5IE0 - chain A; structure by X-ray diffraction, 2.00 A resolution.

Chain A:
Molecule: Oxalate--CoA ligase
From: Arabidopsis thaliana
Notes: EC 6.2.1.8
UniProtKB: Q9SMT7 (4CLLA_ARATH); residues 1-514 here = UniProt positions 1-514
Sequence (514 residues; each row starts with the number of its first residue):
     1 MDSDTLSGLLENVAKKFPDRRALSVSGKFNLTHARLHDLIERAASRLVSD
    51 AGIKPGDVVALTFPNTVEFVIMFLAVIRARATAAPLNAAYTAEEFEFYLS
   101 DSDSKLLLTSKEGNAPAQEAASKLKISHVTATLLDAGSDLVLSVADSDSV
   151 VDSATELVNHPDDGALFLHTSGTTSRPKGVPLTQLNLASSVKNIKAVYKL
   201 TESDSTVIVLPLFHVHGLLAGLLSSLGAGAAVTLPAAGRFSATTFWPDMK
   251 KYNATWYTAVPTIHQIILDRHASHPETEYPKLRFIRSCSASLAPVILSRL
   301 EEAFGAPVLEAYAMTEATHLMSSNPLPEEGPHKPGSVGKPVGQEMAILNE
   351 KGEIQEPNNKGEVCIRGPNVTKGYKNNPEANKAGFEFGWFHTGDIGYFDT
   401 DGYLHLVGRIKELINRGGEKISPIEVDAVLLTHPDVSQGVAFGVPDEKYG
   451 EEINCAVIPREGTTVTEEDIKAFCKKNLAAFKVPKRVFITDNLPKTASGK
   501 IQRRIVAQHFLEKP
Unresolved in the structure: 147-155, 513-514
Small-molecule neighbours:
  - s,r meso-tartaric acid (SRT), molecule 1: Arg20, Arg21, Ser203, Asp204, Ser205, Tyr252, Asn253
  - s,r meso-tartaric acid (SRT), molecule 2: His214, Val215, His216, Cys288, Ser289, Ala313, Met314, Thr315, His319, Ser498, Lys500
Curated features (UniProtKB/Swiss-Prot):
  - binding site (ATP): Thr170 to Thr174, His214, Ser289 to Ser291, Glu310, Ala311, Thr315, Asp394, Arg409, Lys500
  - binding site (CoA): Arg239, Gly418
  - binding site (oxalate): Ser289, Met314, His319, Lys500
  - modified residue: Met1 (N-acetylmethionine)
  - mutagenesis: His214 (H214A: Abolished activity), Ser289 (S289A: Abolished activity), His319 (H319A: Abolished activity), Arg409 (R409A: Abolished activity), Lys500 (K500A: Abolished activity)

Overview:
Chain A binds s,r meso-tartaric acid. From UniProt: 15 ATP-binding residues, CoA-binding residues Arg239 and
Gly418, 4 oxalate-binding residues and 5 mutagenesis sites.
Chain A is Oxalate--CoA ligase (Arabidopsis thaliana); the structure, Crystal structure of a plant enzyme, was
determined by X-ray diffraction (same publication as 5IE2 and 5IE3).
